PDB entry 8JJC | X-ray diffraction, 2.76 A resolution | chains B and C of the 6 polymer chains in the assembly

== Chain B ==
Molecule: Tubulin beta chain
Source organism: Sus scrofa
UniProtKB: P02554 (TBB_PIG); the author numbering skips numbers that UniProt does not, so the offset changes along the chain: 1-358 = UniProt 1-358; 367-439 = UniProt 359-431
Amino-acid sequence (431 residues; row label = number of the first residue in the row; note: 8 numbers in that range are skipped by the numbering (no residue carries them; nothing is unmodelled there)):
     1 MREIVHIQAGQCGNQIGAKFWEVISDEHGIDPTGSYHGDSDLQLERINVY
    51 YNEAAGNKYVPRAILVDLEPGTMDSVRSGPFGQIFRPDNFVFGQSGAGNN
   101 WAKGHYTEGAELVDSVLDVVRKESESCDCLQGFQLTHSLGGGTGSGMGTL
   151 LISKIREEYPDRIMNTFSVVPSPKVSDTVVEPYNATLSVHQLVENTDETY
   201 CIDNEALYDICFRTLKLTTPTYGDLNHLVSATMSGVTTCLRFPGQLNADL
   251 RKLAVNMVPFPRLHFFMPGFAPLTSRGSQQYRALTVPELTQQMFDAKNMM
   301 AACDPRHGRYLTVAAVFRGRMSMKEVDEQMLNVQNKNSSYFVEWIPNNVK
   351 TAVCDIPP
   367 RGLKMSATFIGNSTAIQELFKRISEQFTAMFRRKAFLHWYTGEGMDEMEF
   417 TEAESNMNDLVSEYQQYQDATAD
Not modelled in the structure: 1, 276-279, 439
Ion coordination: Mg2+: Gln-11 (together with GDP); Ca2+: Glu-111 (shared with Tyr-282(C) of chain C)
Ligand contacts:
  - GDP (guanosine-5'-diphosphate): Gly-10, Gln-11, Cys-12, Gln-15, Asn-99, Ser-138, Gly-140, Gly-141, Gly-142, Thr-143, Gly-144, Val-169, Pro-171, Val-175, Ser-176, Asp-177, Glu-181, Asn-204, Tyr-222, Leu-225, Asn-226
  - UPO (4-(6,7-dimethoxy-3,4-dihydro-1H-isoquinolin-2-yl)-6-(3-methoxyphenyl)pyrimidin-2-amine): Ile-4, Tyr-50, Gln-134, Asn-165, Phe-167, Glu-198, Tyr-200, Val-236, Thr-237, Cys-239, Leu-240, Leu-246, Asn-247, Ala-248, Leu-250, Leu-253, Ala-254, Asn-256, Met-257, Phe-266, Ala-314, Val-316, Lys-350, Ala-352, Ile-376
Curated features (UniProtKB/Swiss-Prot):
  - motif: Met-1 to Ile-4 (MREI motif)
  - binding site (GTP): Gln-11, Glu-69, Ser-138, Gly-142, Thr-143, Gly-144, Asn-204, Asn-226
  - binding site (Mg(2+)): Glu-69
  - modified residue: Ser-40 (Phosphoserine), Lys-58 (N6-acetyllysine), Ser-172 (Phosphoserine), Thr-285 (Phosphothreonine), Thr-290 (Phosphothreonine), Arg-318 (Omega-N-methylarginine)
  - cross-link (Glycyl lysine isopeptide (Lys-Gly)): Lys-58 (interchain with G-Cter in ubiquitin), Lys-324 (interchain with G-Cter in ubiquitin)

== Chain C ==
Molecule: Tubulin alpha-1B chain
Source organism: Sus scrofa
UniProtKB: Q2XVP4 (TBA1B_PIG); residues 1-451 here = UniProt positions 1-451
Amino-acid sequence (451 residues; each row starts with the number of its first residue):
     1 MRECISIHVGQAGVQIGNACWELYCLEHGIQPDGQMPSDKTIGGGDDSFN
    51 TFFSETGAGKHVPRAVFVDLEPTVIDEVRTGTYRQLFHPEQLITGKEDAA
   101 NNYARGHYTIGKEIIDLVLDRIRKLADQCTGLQGFLVFHSFGGGTGSGFT
   151 SLLMERLSVDYGKKSKLEFSIYPAPQVSTAVVEPYNSILTTHTTLEHSDC
   201 AFMVDNEAIYDICRRNLDIERPTYTNLNRLISQIVSSITASLRFDGALNV
   251 DLTEFQTNLVPYPRIHFPLATYAPVISAEKAYHEQLSVAEITNACFEPAN
   301 QMVKCDPRHGKYMACCLLYRGDVVPKDVNAAIATIKTKRSIQFVDWCPTG
   351 FKVGINYQPPTVVPGGDLAKVQRAVCMLSNTTAIAEAWARLDHKFDLMYA
   401 KRAFVHWYVGEGMEEGEFSEAREDMAALEKDYEEVGVDSVEGEGEEEGEE
   451 Y
Not modelled in the structure: 441-451
Ion coordination: Ca2+ site 1: Asp-39, Thr-41, Gly-44, Glu-55; Ca2+ site 2: Tyr-282 (shared with Glu-111(B) of chain B)
Ligand contacts: GTP (guanosine-5'-triphosphate): Gly-10, Gln-11, Ala-12, Gln-15, Ile-16, Asp-69, Asp-98, Ala-99, Ala-100, Asn-101, Ser-140, Gly-142, Gly-143, Gly-144, Thr-145, Gly-146, Ile-171, Tyr-172, Pro-173, Val-177, Ser-178, Thr-179, Glu-183, Asn-206, Tyr-224, Leu-227, Asn-228, Ile-231
Curated features (UniProtKB/Swiss-Prot):
  - motif: Met-1 to Cys-4 (MREC motif)
  - active site: Glu-254
  - binding site (GTP): Gly-10, Gln-11, Ala-12, Gln-15, Glu-71, Ala-99, Ser-140, Gly-143, Gly-144, Thr-145, Gly-146, Thr-179, Glu-183, Asn-206, Tyr-224, Asn-228, Leu-252
  - binding site (Mg(2+)): Glu-71
  - site: Tyr-451 (Involved in polymerization)
  - modified residue: Lys-40 (N6,N6,N6-trimethyllysine), Ser-48 (Phosphoserine), Ser-232 (Phosphoserine), Tyr-282 (3'-nitrotyrosine), Arg-339 (Omega-N-methylarginine), Ser-439 (Phosphoserine), Glu-443 (5-glutamyl polyglutamate), Glu-445 (5-glutamyl polyglutamate), Tyr-451 (3'-nitrotyrosine)
  - cross-link (Glycyl lysine isopeptide (Lys-Gly)): Lys-326 (interchain with G-Cter in ubiquitin), Lys-370 (interchain with G-Cter in ubiquitin)

== Chain B / chain C interface ==
Residue-residue contacts (36; chain B residue first):
  Gln-94(B) with Met-1(C)
  Ser-95(B) with Arg-2(C)
  Asn-99(B) with Glu-254(C)
  Asp-177(B) with Lys-352(C), hydrogen bond (backbone-side chain)
  Thr-178(B) with Glu-254(C); Asn-258(C)
  Val-179(B) with Asn-258(C), hydrogen bond (backbone-side chain); Pro-348(C), hydrophobic
  Thr-219(B) with Lys-326(C)
  Ala-395(B) with Trp-346(C)
  Met-396(B) with Trp-346(C)
  Arg-398(B) with Asp-345(C), salt bridge; Trp-346(C); Ser-439(C), hydrogen bond
  Arg-399(B) with Tyr-262(C), hydrogen bond (backbone-side chain); Trp-346(C); Glu-434(C), hydrogen bond (side chain-backbone); Val-435(C); Val-437(C), hydrogen bond (side chain-backbone); Asp-438(C); Ser-439(C), hydrogen bond
  Lys-400(B) with Tyr-262(C)
  Ala-401(B) with Pro-261(C); Tyr-262(C); Trp-346(C), hydrophobic
  Phe-402(B) with Thr-257(C); Asn-258(C); Val-260(C); Pro-261(C), hydrogen bond (backbone-backbone); Trp-346(C), hydrophobic
  His-404(B) with Val-260(C), hydrogen bond (side chain-backbone); Pro-261(C); Pro-263(C)
  Trp-405(B) with Gln-256(C); Thr-257(C), hydrogen bond (side chain-backbone); Val-260(C)
Also at the interface, not in a pair above, chain B (19 interface residues in all): Gly-98, Val-180, Leu-403
Also at the interface, not in a pair above, chain C (22 interface residues in all): Pro-325, Asn-329

== Overview ==
Chain B and chain C form an interface of 19 and 22 residues respectively, with 10 hydrogen bonds and 1 salt
bridge. Among the polar pairs are Arg-398(B)/Asp-345(C), Asp-177(B)/Lys-352(C) and Val-179(B)/Asn-258(C).
Chain B binds compound UPO and GDP. Chain C binds GTP.
Chain B is Tubulin beta chain and chain C is Tubulin alpha-1B chain, both from Sus scrofa; the structure,
Tubulin-Y62, was determined by X-ray diffraction (same publication as 8JJB).
